Entry 6UMT (X-ray diffraction, 1.99 A resolution); this record covers chains A and B.

== Chain A ==
Name: Programmed cell death protein 1
Organism: Homo sapiens
UniProt: Q15116 (PDCD1_HUMAN); numbering as in UniProt (aligned over 33-150)
Chain sequence (140 residues; numbered 14 to 153; the number before each row is that of its first residue):
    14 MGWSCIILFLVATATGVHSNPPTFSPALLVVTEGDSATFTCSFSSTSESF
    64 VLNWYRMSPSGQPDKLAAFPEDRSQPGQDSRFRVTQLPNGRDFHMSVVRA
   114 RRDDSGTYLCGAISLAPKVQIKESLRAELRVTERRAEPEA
Unresolved in the structure: 14-32, 85-92, 150-153
Differences from the reference sequence: expression tag (14-32, 151-153); conflict S49 (Asn in Q15116), S58 (Asn in Q15116), S93 (Cys in Q15116), D116 (Asn in Q15116); engineered mutation G74 (Asn in Q15116), P76 (Thr in Q15116), V132 (Ala in Q15116)
Disulfides: C54-C123
Metal / ion sites: Mg2+: E46, E146 (shared with D37(B), H88(B) of chain B)
UniProt features mapped onto this chain:
  - region: M70 to S73, Q75, D77 (Interaction with CD274/PDCD1L1)
Reported in the primary citation:
  - mutagenesis - A132V: increased binding to PD-L1
  - conformationally variable residues (loop rearrangement, order/disorder transition, side-chain flip): F63, V64, L65, Q75, P76, E84, P130, V132
  - mutagenesis - T76P: unchanged binding to PD-L1

== Chain B ==
Name: Programmed cell death 1 ligand 2
Organism: Homo sapiens
UniProt: Q9BQ51 (PD1L2_HUMAN); residue numbers follow UniProt; this construct covers 1-123
Chain sequence (123 residues; numbered 1 to 123; the number before each row is that of its first residue):
     1 MIFLLLMLSLELQLHQIAALFTVTVPKELYIIEHGSDVTLECNFDTGSHV
    51 NLGAITASLQKVEDDTSPHRERATLLEEQLPLGKASFHIPQVQVRDEGQY
   101 QCIIIYGVAWDYKYLTLKVKASY
Unresolved in the structure: 1-19, 65-67, 122-123
Differences from the reference sequence: conflict D37 (Asn in Q9BQ51), D64 (Asn in Q9BQ51)
Disulfides: C42-C102
Metal / ion sites: Mg2+: D37, H88 (shared with E46(A), E146(A) of chain A)

== Chain A / chain B interface ==
Pairs across the interface - 36 pairs, chain A then chain B:
  S62(A) with V108(B)
  V64(A) with V108(B); W110(B), hydrogen bond (backbone-side chain)
  N66(A) with W110(B), hydrogen bond (side chain-backbone)
  Y68(A) with W110(B); D111(B), hydrogen bond; Y112(B)
  S73(A) with E28(B)
  G74(A) with Y114(B)
  Q75(A) with E28(B), hydrogen bond; K113(B); Y114(B), hydrogen bond (side chain-backbone)
  P76(A) with Y112(B); K113(B), hydrogen bond (backbone-side chain); Y114(B)
  K78(A) with F21(B), hydrogen bond (side chain-backbone); W110(B), hydrogen bond (side chain-backbone); D111(B)
  L79(A) with L20(B)
  A80(A) with L20(B), hydrophobic
  E84(A) with L20(B); F21(B), hydrogen bond (side chain-backbone); A109(B)
  G124(A) with W110(B)
  A125(A) with W110(B)
  I126(A) with I103(B), hydrophobic; I105(B), hydrophobic; W110(B)
  K131(A) with Q60(B)
  V132(A) with S58(B); Q60(B), hydrogen bond (backbone-side chain)
  I134(A) with I103(B), hydrophobic; W110(B), hydrophobic; Y112(B), hydrophobic
  E136(A) with Y112(B), hydrogen bond; Y114(B), hydrogen bond
Also at the interface, not in a pair above, chain A (24 interface residues in all): F63, L122, L128, Q133, R139
Also at the interface, not in a pair above, chain B (17 interface residues in all): V25, Q101, G107
From the paper, about this interface:
  - residue pairs: P76(A)-Y112(B), P76(A)-Y114(B), V132(A)-S58(B), V132(A)-I103(B), V132(A)-I105(B)
  - interface residues, chain A: F63(A), V64(A), N66(A), Y68(A), E84(A), L122(A), G124(A), I126(A), I134(A), E136(A)
  - hot spots on chain A (mutagenesis) - T76P (Kd 12 nM): increased binding to Programmed cell death 1 ligand 2 (chain B)
  - interface residues, chain B: W110(B), Y112(B), Y114(B)

== Overview ==
24 residues of chain A and 17 residues of chain B are in contact; the contacts include 12 hydrogen bonds.
Polar contacts include V64(A)-W110(B), N66(A)-W110(B) and Y68(A)-D111(B). The paper describes contacts between
P76(A) and Y112(B), P76(A) and Y114(B) and V132(A) and S58(B) among others. The paper reports that A132V of
chain A increases binding to PD-L1; interface residues F63(A), V64(A) and W110(B) among others.
Chain A is Programmed cell death protein 1 and chain B is Programmed cell death 1 ligand 2, both from Homo
sapiens; the structure, High-affinity human PD-1 PD-L2 complex, was determined by X-ray diffraction (same
publication as 6UMU and 6UMV).
